8VHT - chains A and B of the 3 polymer chains in the assembly; structure by electron microscopy, 3.20 A resolution.

Chain A (and B):
Name: Cellulose synthase
Organism: Glycine max
Notes: EC 2.4.1.12; chain B of this document is another copy of the same molecule, construct and numbering; everything in this record applies to it too
UniProtKB: I1LVD2 (I1LVD2_SOYBN); numbering as in UniProt (aligned over 1-1079)
Amino-acid sequence (1079 residues; numbered 1 to 1079; the number before each row is that of its first residue):
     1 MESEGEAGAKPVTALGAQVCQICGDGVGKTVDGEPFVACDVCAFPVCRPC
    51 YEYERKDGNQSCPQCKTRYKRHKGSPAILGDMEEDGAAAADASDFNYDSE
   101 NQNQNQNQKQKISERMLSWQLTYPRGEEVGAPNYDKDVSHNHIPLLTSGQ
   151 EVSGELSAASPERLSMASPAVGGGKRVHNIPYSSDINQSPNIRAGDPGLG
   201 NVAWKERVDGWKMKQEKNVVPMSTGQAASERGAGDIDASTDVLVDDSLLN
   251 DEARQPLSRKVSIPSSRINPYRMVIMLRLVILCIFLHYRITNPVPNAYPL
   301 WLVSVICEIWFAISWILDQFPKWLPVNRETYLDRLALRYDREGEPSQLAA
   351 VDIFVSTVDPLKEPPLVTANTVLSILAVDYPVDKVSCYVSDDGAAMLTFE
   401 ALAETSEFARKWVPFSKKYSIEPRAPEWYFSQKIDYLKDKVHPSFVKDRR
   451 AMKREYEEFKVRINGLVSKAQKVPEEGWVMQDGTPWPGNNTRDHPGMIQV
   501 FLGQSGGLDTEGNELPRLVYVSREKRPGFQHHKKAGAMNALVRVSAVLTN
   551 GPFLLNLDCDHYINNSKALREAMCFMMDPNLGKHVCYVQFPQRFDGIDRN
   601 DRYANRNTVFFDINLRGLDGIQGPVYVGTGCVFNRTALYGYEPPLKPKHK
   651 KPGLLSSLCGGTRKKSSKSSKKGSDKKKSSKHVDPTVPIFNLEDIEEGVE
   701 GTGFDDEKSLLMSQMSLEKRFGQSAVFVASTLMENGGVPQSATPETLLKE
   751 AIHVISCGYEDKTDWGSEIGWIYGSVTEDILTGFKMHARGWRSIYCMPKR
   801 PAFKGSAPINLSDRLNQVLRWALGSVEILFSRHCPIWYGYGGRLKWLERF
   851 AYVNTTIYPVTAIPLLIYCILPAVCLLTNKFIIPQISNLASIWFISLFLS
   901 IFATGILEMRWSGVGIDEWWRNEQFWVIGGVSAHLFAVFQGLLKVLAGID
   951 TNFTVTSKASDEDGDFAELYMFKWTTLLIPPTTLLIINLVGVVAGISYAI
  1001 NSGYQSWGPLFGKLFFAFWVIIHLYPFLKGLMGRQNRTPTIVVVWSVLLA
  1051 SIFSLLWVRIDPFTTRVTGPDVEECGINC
Not modelled in the structure: 1-251, 648-712, 948-974, 1029-1079

Interface between chain A and chain B:
Pairs across the interface (15; chain A residue first):
  Arg-454(A) / Arg-450(B)
  Arg-454(A) / Arg-454(B)
  Glu-457(A) / Tyr-436(B)  hydrogen bond
  Glu-457(A) / Leu-437(B)
  Glu-457(A) / Val-446(B)
  Lys-460(A) / Asp-435(B)  salt bridge
  Lys-460(A) / Leu-437(B)
  Val-461(A) / Leu-437(B)  hydrophobic
  Val-461(A) / Lys-440(B)
  Val-461(A) / Val-441(B)
  Val-461(A) / His-442(B)
  Asn-464(A) / Leu-437(B)  hydrogen bond (side chain-backbone)
  Asn-464(A) / Lys-440(B)
  Gly-465(A) / Val-441(B)
  Ser-468(A) / Val-441(B)
Also at the interface, not in a pair above, chain A (8 interface residues in all): Glu-458
Also at the interface, not in a pair above, chain B (12 interface residues in all): Lys-438, Asp-439, Lys-447

In short:
The interface between chain A and chain B involves 8 residues on one side and 12 on the other, with 2 hydrogen
bonds and 1 salt bridge. Polar pairs include Lys-460(A)/Asp-435(B), Glu-457(A)/Tyr-436(B) and
Asn-464(A)/Leu-437(B).
Both chains are Cellulose synthase (Glycine max). Entry 8VHT (Cryo EM structure of a soybean CesA3 homotrimer)
was determined by electron microscopy, deposited together with 8VHZ and 8VI0.
